9EX2 - chain A; structure by X-ray diffraction, 1.17 A resolution.

== Chain A ==
Name: Lysozyme C
Organism: Gallus gallus
Notes: EC 3.2.1.17
UniProtKB: P00698 (LYSC_CHICK); residues 1-129 here correspond to UniProt positions 19-147 (UniProt number = residue number + 18)
Sequence (129 residues; row label = number of the first residue in the row):
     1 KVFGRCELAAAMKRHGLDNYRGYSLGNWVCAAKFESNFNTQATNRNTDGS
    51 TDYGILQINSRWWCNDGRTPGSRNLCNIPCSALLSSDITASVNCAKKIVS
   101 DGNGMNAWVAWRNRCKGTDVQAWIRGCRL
Disulfides: Cys-6/Cys-127, Cys-30/Cys-115, Cys-64/Cys-80, Cys-76/Cys-94
Bound ions: Polyoxidovanadate complex V: Asp-18, Gly-71; vanadate ion site 1: Asn-46, Asp-52; Na+: Ser-60, Cys-64, Ser-72, Arg-73; vanadate ion site 2 near Asp-87 (its only coordinating residue here); vanadate ion site 3 near Leu-129 (its only coordinating residue here)
Ligand contacts:
  - Polyoxidovanadate complex (A1H8D), molecule 1: Lys-13, Asp-18, Asn-19, Ser-24, Leu-25, Gly-26, Gln-121, Ile-124, Leu-129
  - Polyoxidovanadate complex (A1H8D), molecule 2: Gly-16, Tyr-20, Arg-21, Lys-96
Swiss-Prot annotation at these positions:
  - active site: Glu-35, Asp-52
  - binding site (substrate): Asp-101

== In short ==
Ligands of chain A: Polyoxidovanadate complex. Asp-18 and Gly-71 coordinate a Polyoxidovanadate complex V ion.
Asn-46 and Asp-52 coordinate vanadate ion site 1. Curated annotation (UniProt) lists active-site residues
Glu-35 and Asp-52 and substrate-binding residue Asp-101.
Chain A is Lysozyme C (Gallus gallus); the structure, X-ray structure of a polyoxidovanadate/lysozyme adduct
obtained when the protein is treated with [VIVO(acac)2</sub>] in 1.1 ..., was determined by X-ray diffraction
(same publication as 9EX0 and 9EX1).
